6EDC - chains A and C of the 3 polymer chains in the assembly; structure by X-ray diffraction, 2.71 A resolution.

# Chain A
Protein: Cyclic GMP-AMP synthase
Source organism: Homo sapiens
Notes: EC 2.7.7.86
UniProtKB: Q8N884 (CGAS_HUMAN); residues 157-522 here = UniProt positions 157-522
Amino-acid sequence (366 residues; row label = number of the first residue in the row):
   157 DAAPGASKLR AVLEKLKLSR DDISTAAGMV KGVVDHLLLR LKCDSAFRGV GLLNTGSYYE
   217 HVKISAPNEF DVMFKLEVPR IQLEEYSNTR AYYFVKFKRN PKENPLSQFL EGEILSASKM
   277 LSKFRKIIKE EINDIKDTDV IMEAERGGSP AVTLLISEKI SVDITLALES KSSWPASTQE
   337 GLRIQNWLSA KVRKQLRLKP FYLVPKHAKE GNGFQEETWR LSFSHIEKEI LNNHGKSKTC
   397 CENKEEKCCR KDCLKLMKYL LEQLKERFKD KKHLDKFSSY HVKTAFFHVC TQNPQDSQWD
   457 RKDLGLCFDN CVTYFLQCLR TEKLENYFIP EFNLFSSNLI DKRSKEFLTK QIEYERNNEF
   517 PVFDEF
Disordered / not traced: 157-160, 255-259, 292-294, 365-370, 522
Sequence notes: engineered mutation Glu-299 (Lys in Q8N884), Ala-300 (Arg in Q8N884), Glu-301 (Lys in Q8N884)
Bound ions: Zn2+: His-390, Cys-396, Cys-397, Cys-404
Swiss-Prot annotation at these positions:
  - region: Lys-384 to Lys-407 (DNA-binding)
  - motif: Leu-169 to Leu-174 (Nuclear export signal), Asp-295 to Met-298, Arg-302 to Ser-305 (Nuclear localization signal), Lys-427 to His-429 (KKH-loop)
  - binding site (GTP): Thr-211, Asp-319, Arg-376 to Glu-383
  - binding site (ATP): Ser-213, Glu-225 to Asp-227, Ser-380 to Glu-383, Lys-414, Ser-435 to Lys-439
  - binding site (Mg(2+)): Glu-225, Asp-227, Asp-319
  - binding site (2',3'-cGAMP): Asp-227, Asp-319, Lys-362, Arg-376
  - binding site (Zn(2+)): His-390, Cys-396, Cys-397, Cys-404
  - site: Asp-157, Ala-158 (Cleavage), Lys-187 (Important for preferential detection of curved long DNA), Leu-195 (Important for preferential detection of curved long DNA), Arg-255 (Arginine-anchor), Asp-319, Ile-320 (Cleavage)
  - modified residue: Asp-191 (PolyADP-ribosyl aspartic acid), Asn-210 (Microbial infection: Deamidated asparagine), Ser-213 (Phosphoserine), Tyr-215 (Phosphotyrosine), Glu-286 (5-glutamyl polyglutamate), Ser-305 (Phosphoserine), Glu-314 (5-glutamyl glutamate), Lys-384 (N6-acetyllysine), Asn-389 (Microbial infection: Deamidated asparagine), Lys-392 (N6-acetyllysine), Lys-394 (N6-acetyllysine), Lys-414 (N6-acetyllysine), Ser-434 (Phosphoserine), Ser-435 (Phosphoserine), Gln-451 (Microbial infection: Deamidated glutamine), Gln-454 (Microbial infection: Deamidated glutamine), Lys-506 (N6-methyllysine)
  - lipidation (S-palmitoyl cysteine): Cys-404, Cys-405, Cys-474
  - cross-link (Glycyl lysine isopeptide (Lys-Gly)): Lys-173 (interchain with G-Cter in ubiquitin), Lys-231 (interchain with G-Cter in SUMO), Lys-285 (interchain with G-Cter in ubiquitin), Lys-347 (interchain with G-Cter in SUMO), Lys-384 (interchain with G-Cter in SUMO), Lys-394 (interchain with G-Cter in SUMO), Lys-411 (interchain with G-Cter in ubiquitin), Lys-414 (interchain with G-Cter in ubiquitin), Lys-427 (interchain with G-Cter in ubiquitin), Lys-428 (interchain with G-Cter in ubiquitin), Lys-479 (interchain with G-Cter in SUMO)
  - natural variant: Gly-303 (G303E: Found in patients with tumors), Lys-432 (K432T: Found in patients with uterine endometrioid carcinoma)
  - mutagenesis: Asp-157 (D157A: No effect on type I IFN and RSAD2 induction. Highly decreases cleavage by CASP1 and enhances type I IFN and enhances RSAD2 induction upon DNA virus infection ...), Leu-169 to Leu-174 (Abolished export from the nucleus to the cytosol in response to DNA stimulation), Lys-171 to Leu-174 (Abolishes DNA-binding but does not affect translocation to the nucleus following treatment with etoposide; when associated with A-407), Lys-171 (K171A: No effect on stimulation of interferon production), Leu-172 (L172A: Impaired type-I interferon production in response to DNA stimulation), Lys-173 (K173A: Strongly reduces enzyme activity and stimulation of interferon production; when associated with A-176. No effect on stimulation of interferon production ...), Leu-174 (L174N: Strongly reduces enzyme activity and stimulation of interferon production), Arg-176 (R176A: Strongly reduces enzyme activity and stimulation of interferon production; when associated with A-173), Lys-187 (K187N: Induces alteration of the DNA-binding surface and leads to increased synthesis of cyclic GMP-AMP (cGAMP); when associated with R-195), Asp-191 (D191A: Abolished poly-ADP-ribosylation by PARP1, stimulating interferon production), Leu-195 (L195R: Induces alteration of the DNA-binding surface and leads to increased synthesis of cyclic GMP-AMP (cGAMP); when associated with N-187), Asn-210 to Tyr-214 (Abolishes DNA-binding but does not affect translocation to the nucleus following treatment with etoposide; when associated with A-384), 57 further mutagenesis entries in UniProt
What the authors report for this chain:
  - mutagenesis - K275E, K279E, K279E/K282E, K427A/K428A (3-fold): decreased catalytic activity
  - mutagenesis - K275E/K285E, K282E, K285E, K427E/K428E: abolished catalytic activity
  - disease-associated variants - G303E (1.4-fold), K432T (2-fold): decreased catalytic activity

# Chain C
Molecule: 17-nt DNA strand
Sequence (17 nucleotides; row label = number of the first residue in the row):
     1 TTTCGTCTTC GGCAATT
Disordered / not traced: 1, 17

# Interface between chain A and chain C
Contacting residue pairs - 10 pairs, chain A then chain C:
  Ser-180(A) / DT8(C)  hydrogen bond to the phosphate
  Ser-180(A) / DT9(C)  hydrogen bond to the phosphate
  Ala-183(A) / DC10(C)  phosphate contact
  Asn-210(A) / DG11(C)  hydrogen bond to the phosphate
  Tyr-214(A) / DT9(C)  hydrogen bond to the phosphate
  Tyr-214(A) / DC10(C)  hydrogen bond to the phosphate
  Tyr-215(A) / DC10(C)  phosphate contact
  Tyr-215(A) / DG11(C)  phosphate contact
  Lys-384(A) / DG11(C)  salt bridge to the phosphate
  Lys-400(A) / DT3(C)  phosphate contact
Also at the interface, not in a pair above, chain C (6 interface residues in all): DC4

# In short
7 residues of chain A face 6 of chain C across their interface, with 5 hydrogen bonds and 1 salt bridge. Polar
contacts include Ser-180(A)/DT8(C), Ser-180(A)/DT9(C) and Asn-210(A)/DG11(C). From the paper: K275E, K279E and
K279E/K282E of chain A, among others, reduce catalytic activity; K275E/K285E, K282E and K285E of chain A,
among others, abolish catalytic activity; 10 substitutions were tested in all.
Chain A is Cyclic GMP-AMP synthase (Homo sapiens) and chain C is a 17-nt DNA strand; the structure, hcGAS-16bp
dsDNA complex, was determined by X-ray diffraction together with 6O47 from the same study.
